3J9V - chains U and V of the 28 polymer chains in the assembly; structure by electron microscopy, 8.30 A resolution (very low resolution: no residue pairs are listed; an interface is given only as per-side residue counts).

[Chain U (and V)]
Molecule: V-type proton ATPase subunit c
Source organism: Saccharomyces cerevisiae
Notes: chain V of this document is another copy of the same molecule, construct and numbering; everything in this record applies to it too
UniProtKB: P25515 (VATL1_YEAST); residues 1-160 here = UniProt positions 1-160
Sequence (160 residues; numbered 1 to 160; the number before each row is that of its first residue):
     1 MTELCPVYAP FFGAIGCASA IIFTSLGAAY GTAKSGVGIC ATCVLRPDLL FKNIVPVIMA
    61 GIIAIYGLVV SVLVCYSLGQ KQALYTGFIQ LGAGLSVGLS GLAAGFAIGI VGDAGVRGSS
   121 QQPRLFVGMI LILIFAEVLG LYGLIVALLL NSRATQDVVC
Disordered / not traced: 1-10
Curated features (UniProtKB/Swiss-Prot):
  - site: Glu137 (Essential for proton translocation)
  - mutagenesis: Glu137 (E137D: Partial inactivation; E137Q/V/K: Inactivation)

[Chain U / chain V interface]
At this resolution (8 A) residue pairs are not listed: 38 residues of chain U and 44 of chain V lie at the interface.

[Summary]
The interface between chain U and chain V involves 38 residues on one side and 44 on the other. Curated
annotation (UniProt) lists one mutagenesis site on chain U.
Both chains are V-type proton ATPase subunit c (Saccharomyces cerevisiae). Entry 3J9V (Yeast V-ATPase state 3)
was determined by electron microscopy together with 3J9T and 3J9U from the same study.
